Entry 1CZ1 (X-ray diffraction, 1.85 A resolution); this record covers chain A.

Chain A:
Molecule: Protein (exo-B-(1,3)-glucanase)
Source organism: Candida albicans
Notes: EC 3.2.1.58
UniProt: P29717 (EXG_CANAL); residues 7-400 here correspond to UniProt positions 45-438 (UniProt number = residue number + 38)
Sequence (394 residues; row label = number of the first residue in the row):
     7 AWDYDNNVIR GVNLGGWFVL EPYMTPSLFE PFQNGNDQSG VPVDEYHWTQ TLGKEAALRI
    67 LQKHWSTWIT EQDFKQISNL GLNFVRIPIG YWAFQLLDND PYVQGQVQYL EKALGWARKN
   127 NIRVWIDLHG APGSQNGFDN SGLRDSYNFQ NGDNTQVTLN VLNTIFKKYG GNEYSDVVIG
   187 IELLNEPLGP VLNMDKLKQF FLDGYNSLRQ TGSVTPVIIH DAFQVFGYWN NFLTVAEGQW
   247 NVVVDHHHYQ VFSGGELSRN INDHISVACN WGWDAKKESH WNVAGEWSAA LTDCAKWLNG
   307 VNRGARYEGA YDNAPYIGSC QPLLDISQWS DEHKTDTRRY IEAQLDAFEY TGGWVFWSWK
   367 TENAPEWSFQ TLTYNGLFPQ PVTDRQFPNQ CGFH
Disulfides: C275-C397, C300-C326
Construct notes: conflict L64 (Ser102 in P29717)

In short:
Chain A is Protein (exo-B-(1,3)-glucanase) (Candida albicans); the structure, Exo-B-(1,3)-glucanase from
candida albicans at 1.85 A resolution, was determined by X-ray diffraction, deposited together with 1EQC.
